PDB entry 1H6C | X-ray diffraction, 2.20 A resolution | chains A and B

Chain A (and B):
Molecule: Precursor form of glucose-fructose oxidoreductase
From: Zymomonas mobilis
Notes: EC 1.1.99.28; chain B of this document is another copy of the same molecule, construct and numbering; everything in this record applies to it too
UniProtKB: P75002 (P75002); numbering as in UniProt (aligned over 1-433)
Chain sequence (433 residues; row label = number of the first residue in the row):
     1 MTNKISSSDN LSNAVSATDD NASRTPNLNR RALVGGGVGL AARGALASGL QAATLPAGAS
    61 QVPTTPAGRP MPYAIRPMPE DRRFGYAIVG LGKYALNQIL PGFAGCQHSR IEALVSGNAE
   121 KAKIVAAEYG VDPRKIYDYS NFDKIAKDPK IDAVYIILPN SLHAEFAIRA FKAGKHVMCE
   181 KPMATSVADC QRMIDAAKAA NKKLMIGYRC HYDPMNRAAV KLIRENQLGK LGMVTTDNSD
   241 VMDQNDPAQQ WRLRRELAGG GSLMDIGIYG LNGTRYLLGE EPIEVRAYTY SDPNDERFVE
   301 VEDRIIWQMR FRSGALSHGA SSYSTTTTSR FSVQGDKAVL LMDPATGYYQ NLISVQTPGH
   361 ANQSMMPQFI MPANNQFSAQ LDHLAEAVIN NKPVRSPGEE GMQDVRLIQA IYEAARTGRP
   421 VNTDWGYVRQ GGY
Disordered / not traced: 1-52
Residues lining bound ligands:
  - NADPH (NDP; NADPH dihydro-nicotinamide-adenine-dinucleotide phosphate): Val62, Pro63, Thr65, Pro66, Ala67, Gly68, Arg69, Gly90, Leu91, Gly92, Lys93, Tyr94, Ala95, Val115, Ser116, Gly117, Asn118, Lys121, Tyr139, Ile157, Leu158, Pro159, Asn160, Leu162, His163, Glu180, Lys181, Pro182, Gly207, Arg209, Pro247, Ala248, Trp251, Arg252, Leu257, Asp265, Tyr269, Tyr348
  - succinic acid (SIN): Lys181, Arg209, Arg252, Asp265, Ile266, Tyr269, Tyr348, Phe369

How chain A and chain B interact:
Residue-residue contacts (80; chain A residue first):
  Gly232(A) with Arg304(B), hydrogen bond (backbone-side chain); Thr325(B)
  Met233(A) with Arg304(B); Thr325(B)
  Thr235(A) with Thr235(B); Asp237(B), hydrogen bond
  Thr236(A) with His318(B)
  Asp237(A) with Thr235(B), hydrogen bond; His318(B), salt bridge; Gln334(B)
  Ser239(A) with Gln334(B), hydrogen bond
  Glu284(A) with Tyr288(B), hydrogen bond
  Arg286(A) with Tyr288(B)
  Tyr288(A) with Glu284(B); Arg286(B); Gln308(B); Arg310(B), hydrogen bond
  Tyr290(A) with Arg310(B); Gly314(B); Leu316(B), hydrophobic
  Arg304(A) with Gly232(B), hydrogen bond (side chain-backbone); Gly314(B), hydrogen bond (side chain-backbone); Ala315(B); Leu316(B)
  Ile306(A) with Gln308(B); Ser317(B); His318(B)
  Gln308(A) with Tyr288(B); Ile306(B)
  Arg310(A) with Tyr288(B), hydrogen bond; Tyr290(B)
  Gly314(A) with Tyr290(B); Arg304(B), hydrogen bond (backbone-side chain)
  Leu316(A) with Arg304(B)
  Ser317(A) with Ile306(B)
  His318(A) with Thr236(B); Asp237(B), salt bridge; Ile306(B); His318(B), hydrogen bond; Gly319(B); Ala320(B)
  Ala320(A) with Met233(B), hydrophobic; His318(B)
  Ser324(A) with Asp336(B)
  Thr325(A) with Gly232(B); Gln334(B), hydrogen bond; Gly335(B)
  Thr326(A) with Gly335(B), hydrogen bond (backbone-backbone); Asp336(B); Lys337(B); Ala338(B), hydrogen bond (side chain-backbone); Val339(B)
  Thr327(A) with Val339(B); Pro358(B)
  Thr328(A) with Gln334(B), hydrogen bond; Val339(B)
  Arg330(A) with Ser332(B), hydrogen bond; Leu341(B); Gln356(B), hydrogen bond
  Ser332(A) with Arg330(B)
  Gln334(A) with Asp237(B); Ser239(B), hydrogen bond; Thr325(B), hydrogen bond; Thr328(B)
  Gly335(A) with Thr325(B); Thr326(B), hydrogen bond (backbone-backbone)
  Asp336(A) with Ser324(B); Thr326(B), hydrogen bond (backbone-side chain)
  Lys337(A) with Thr326(B), hydrogen bond (backbone-side chain)
  Ala338(A) with Thr326(B), hydrogen bond (backbone-side chain)
  Val339(A) with Thr326(B); Thr327(B); Thr328(B)
  Leu341(A) with Arg330(B)
  Asp343(A) with Leu341(B); Gln356(B)
  Gln356(A) with Arg330(B), hydrogen bond; Asp343(B)
  Pro358(A) with Thr327(B)
  Gly418(A) with Gly418(B)
Also at the interface, not in a pair above, chain A (41 interface residues in all): Val241, Ala315, Gly319, Ser322
Also at the interface, not in a pair above, chain B (42 interface residues in all): Val241, Ser321, Ser322

Overview:
The interface between chain A and chain B involves 41 residues on one side and 42 on the other, with 24
hydrogen bonds and 2 salt bridges. Polar pairs include Asp237(A)-His318(B), Gly232(A)-Arg304(B) and
Thr235(A)-Asp237(B). Chain A binds NADPH and succinic acid.
Both chains are Precursor form of glucose-fructose oxidoreductase (Zymomonas mobilis). Entry 1H6C (Oxidized
Precursor Form of Glucose-Fructose Oxidoreductase from Zymomonas mobilis complexed with succinate) was
determined by X-ray diffraction (same publication as 1H6A, 1H6B and 1H6D).
